Entry 4F2A (X-ray diffraction, 3.11 A resolution); this record covers chain A.

[Chain A]
Protein: Cholesteryl ester transfer protein
From: Homo sapiens
UniProtKB: P11597 (CETP_HUMAN); residues 1-476 here correspond to UniProt positions 18-493 (UniProt number = residue number + 17)
Chain sequence (476 residues; each row starts with the number of its first residue):
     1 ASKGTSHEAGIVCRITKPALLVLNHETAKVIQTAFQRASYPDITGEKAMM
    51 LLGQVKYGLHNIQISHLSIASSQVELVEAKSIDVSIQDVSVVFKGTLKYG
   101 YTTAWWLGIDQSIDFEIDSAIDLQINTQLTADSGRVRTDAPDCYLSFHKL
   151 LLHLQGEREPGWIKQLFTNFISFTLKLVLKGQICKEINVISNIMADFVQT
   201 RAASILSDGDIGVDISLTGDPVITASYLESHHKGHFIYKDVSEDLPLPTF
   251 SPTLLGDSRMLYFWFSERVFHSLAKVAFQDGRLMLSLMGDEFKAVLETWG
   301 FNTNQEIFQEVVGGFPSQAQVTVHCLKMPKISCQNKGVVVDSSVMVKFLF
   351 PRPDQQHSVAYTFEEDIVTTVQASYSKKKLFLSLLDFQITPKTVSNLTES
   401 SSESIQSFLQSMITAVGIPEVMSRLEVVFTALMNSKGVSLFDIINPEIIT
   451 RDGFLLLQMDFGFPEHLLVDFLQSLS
Not modelled in the structure: 1-4
Construct notes: engineered mutation Ala1 (Cys18 in P11597), Asp88 (Asn105 in P11597), Ala131 (Cys148 in P11597), Asp240 (Asn257 in P11597), Asp341 (Asn358 in P11597), Ile405 (Val422 in P11597)
Swiss-Prot annotation at these positions:
  - glycosylation: Asn396 (N-linked (GlcNAc...) asparagine)
Disulfide bonds: Cys143-Cys184
Covalently attached groups: glycan linked to Asn396
Small-molecule neighbours:
  - 0SF ((2R)-3-{[4-(4-chloro-3-ethylphenoxy)pyrimidin-2-yl][3-(1,1,2,2-tetrafluoroethoxy)benzyl]amino}-1,1,1-trifluoropropan-2-ol): Ile11, Cys13, Ile15, Leu129, Val136, Phe197, Val198, Gln199, Arg201, Ala202, Ile205, Leu206, Ile215, Pro221, Leu228, Ser230, His232, Leu261, Phe263, Phe265, Phe441
  - cholesteryl oleate (2OB), molecule 1: Ile15, Leu20, Leu23, Val30, Ile82, Val84, Thr127, Thr138, Ser191, Met194, Ala195, Val198, Leu228, Leu261, Phe263, Phe441, Met459, Phe461, Phe463
  - cholesteryl oleate (2OB), molecule 2: Phe270, Leu287, Phe292, Val295, Leu296, Val321, Val323, Val338, Val340, Val344, Val346, Phe348, Ile367, Thr369, Val371, Ala373, Tyr375, Leu380, Leu382, Met412, Ile413, Val416, Gly417, Ile418, Val421, Met422, Leu425, Phe429, Met433, Val438, Ile443, Pro446, Ile448, Leu455, Leu457, Met459
From the paper describing this entry:
  - binding site for 0SF: Val198, Gln199, Arg201, Ala202, Ile215, Ser230, His232, Phe441
  - contacts within the chain: Ser230-His232 (hydrogen bond)
  - mutagenesis - R201A: decreased binding to 0SF
  - mutagenesis - H232A: abolished binding to 0SF
  - mutagenesis - C13A, F263A: unchanged binding to 0SF
  - mutagenesis - H232A: increased catalytic activity
  - mutagenesis - C13A, R201A, F263A: unchanged catalytic activity

[In short]
Ligands of chain A: cholesteryl oleate and compound 0SF. From the paper: a binding site for 0SF at Val198,
Gln199 and Arg201 among others; R201A reduces binding to 0SF; 4 substitutions were tested in all.
Chain A is Cholesteryl ester transfer protein (Homo sapiens); the structure, Crystal structure of cholestryl
esters transfer protein in complex with inhibitors, was determined by X-ray diffraction (same publication as
4EWS).
